Entry 6CZZ (X-ray diffraction, 1.70 A resolution); this record covers chains A and B.

== Chain A (and B) ==
Molecule: Phosphoserine aminotransferase 1, chloroplastic
From: Arabidopsis thaliana
Notes: EC 2.6.1.52; chain B of this document is another copy of the same molecule, construct and numbering; everything in this record applies to it too
UniProt: Q96255 (SERB1_ARATH); residue numbers follow UniProt; this construct covers 72-430
Amino-acid sequence (362 residues; row label = number of the first residue in the row):
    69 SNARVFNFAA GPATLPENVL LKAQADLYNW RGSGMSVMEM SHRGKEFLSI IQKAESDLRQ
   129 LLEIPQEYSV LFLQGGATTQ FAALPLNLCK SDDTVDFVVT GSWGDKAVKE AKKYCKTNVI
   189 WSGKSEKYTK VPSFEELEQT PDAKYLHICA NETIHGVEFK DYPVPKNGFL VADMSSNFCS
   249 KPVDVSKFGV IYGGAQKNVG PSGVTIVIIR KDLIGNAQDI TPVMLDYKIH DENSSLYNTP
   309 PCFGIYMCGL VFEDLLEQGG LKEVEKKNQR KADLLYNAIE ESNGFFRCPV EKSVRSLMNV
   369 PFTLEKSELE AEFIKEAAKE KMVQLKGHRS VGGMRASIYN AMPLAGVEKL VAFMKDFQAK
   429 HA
Disordered / not traced: 69-70
Construct notes: expression tag (69-71)
Glycans and other covalent adducts: pyridoxal phosphate (PLP) linked to Lys265
Bound ions: Na+ near Ala93 (its only coordinating residue here)
Small-molecule neighbours:
  - pyridoxal phosphate / phosphoserine, molecule 1: Ala78, Gly79, Gly144, Ala145, Thr146, Phe149, Trp171, Cys217, Asn219, Thr221, Ile222, Asp241, Ser243, Ser244, Gln264, His396, Arg397, Arg403
  - pyridoxal phosphate / phosphoserine, molecule 2: His110, Arg111, Tyr305, Asn306, Thr307
Swiss-Prot annotation at these positions:
  - binding site (L-glutamate): Arg111
  - binding site (pyridoxal 5'-phosphate): Ala145, Thr146, Trp171, Thr221, Asp241, Gln264, Asn306, Thr307
  - modified residue: Lys265 (N6-(pyridoxal phosphate)lysine)
Reported in the primary citation:
  - binding site for pyridoxal phosphate: Lys265
  - binding site for phosphoserine: His110, Arg111, Trp171, Lys174, His396, Arg397, Arg403
  - conformationally variable residues (loop rearrangement, order/disorder transition): Val391 to Gly401
  - catalytic residues: His396, Arg397 (proposed by the authors, not directly observed)

== How chain A and chain B interact ==
Contacting residue pairs (112; chain A residue first):
  Ala71(A) - Gly102(B)
  Arg72(A) - Tyr96(B)  hydrogen bond (side chain-backbone)
  Arg72(A) - Gly102(B)
  Arg72(A) - Met103(B)
  Arg72(A) - Ser104(B)
  Arg72(A) - Glu107(B)  salt bridge
  Val73(A) - Gly102(B)  hydrogen bond (backbone-backbone)
  Val73(A) - Met103(B)  hydrophobic
  Asn75(A) - Met103(B)
  Asn75(A) - Glu107(B)  hydrogen bond (side chain-backbone)
  Gly79(A) - His110(B)
  Pro80(A) - Met108(B)
  Pro80(A) - His110(B)
  Pro80(A) - Thr307(B)
  Ala81(A) - Glu107(B)
  Thr82(A) - Glu107(B)
  Leu83(A) - Glu107(B)  hydrogen bond (backbone-side chain)
  Glu85(A) - Tyr96(B)  hydrogen bond
  Leu88(A) - Leu95(B)
  Leu88(A) - Met106(B)  hydrophobic
  Leu88(A) - Glu107(B)
  Leu89(A) - Tyr96(B)  hydrophobic
  Ala91(A) - Leu95(B)  hydrophobic
  Gln92(A) - Gln92(B)  hydrogen bond (side chain-backbone)
  Gln92(A) - Leu95(B)
  Leu95(A) - Leu88(B)
  Leu95(A) - Ala91(B)
  Leu95(A) - Gln92(B)
  Tyr96(A) - Arg72(B)  hydrogen bond (backbone-side chain)
  Tyr96(A) - Glu85(B)  hydrogen bond
  Tyr96(A) - Leu88(B)  hydrophobic
  Tyr96(A) - Leu89(B)  hydrophobic
  Asn97(A) - Ala71(B)
  Gly102(A) - Ala71(B)
  Gly102(A) - Arg72(B)
  Gly102(A) - Val73(B)  hydrogen bond (backbone-backbone)
  Met103(A) - Arg72(B)
  Met103(A) - Val73(B)  hydrophobic
  Met103(A) - Asn75(B)
  Ser104(A) - Arg72(B)
  Met106(A) - Leu88(B)  hydrophobic
  Met106(A) - Phe311(B)  hydrophobic
  Met106(A) - Met315(B)  hydrophobic
  Glu107(A) - Arg72(B)  salt bridge
  Glu107(A) - Asn75(B)  hydrogen bond (backbone-side chain)
  Glu107(A) - Ala81(B)
  Glu107(A) - Thr82(B)  hydrogen bond
  Glu107(A) - Leu83(B)  hydrogen bond (side chain-backbone)
  Glu107(A) - Leu88(B)
  Met108(A) - Pro80(B)
  Ser109(A) - Gln392(B)
  His110(A) - Gly79(B)
  His110(A) - Pro80(B)
  Arg111(A) - Arg397(B)
  Gln142(A) - Gln142(B)
  Gln142(A) - Gly143(B)  hydrogen bond (side chain-backbone)
  Gln142(A) - Gly144(B)
  Gln142(A) - Gly271(B)
  Gly143(A) - Gln142(B)  hydrogen bond (backbone-side chain)
  Gly143(A) - Met292(B)
  Gly143(A) - Asn306(B)
  Gly144(A) - Gln142(B)
  Gly144(A) - Asn306(B)
  Thr146(A) - Val291(B)
  Thr146(A) - Met292(B)
  Thr146(A) - Asn306(B)
  Thr147(A) - Met292(B)
  Ala150(A) - Pro290(B)  hydrophobic
  Glu178(A) - Pro290(B)
  Glu178(A) - Val291(B)  hydrogen bond (side chain-backbone)
  Lys181(A) - Asp287(B)
  Lys181(A) - Thr289(B)  hydrogen bond (side chain-backbone)
  Lys181(A) - Pro290(B)
  Lys181(A) - Val291(B)
  Tyr182(A) - Ile288(B)  hydrogen bond (side chain-backbone)
  Tyr182(A) - Thr289(B)
  Tyr182(A) - Pro290(B)
  Gln264(A) - Thr307(B)  hydrogen bond
  Pro269(A) - Met106(B)  hydrophobic
  Ser270(A) - Thr307(B)
  Ser270(A) - Pro308(B)  hydrogen bond (side chain-backbone)
  Ser270(A) - Pro309(B)
  Ser270(A) - Cys310(B)  hydrogen bond (side chain-backbone)
  Gly271(A) - Gln142(B)
  Asp287(A) - Lys181(B)
  Ile288(A) - Tyr182(B)  hydrogen bond (backbone-side chain)
  Ile288(A) - Ile288(B)  hydrophobic
  Thr289(A) - Lys181(B)  hydrogen bond (backbone-side chain)
  Thr289(A) - Tyr182(B)
  Pro290(A) - Ala150(B)  hydrophobic
  Pro290(A) - Glu178(B)
  Pro290(A) - Lys181(B)
  Pro290(A) - Tyr182(B)
  Val291(A) - Thr146(B)
  Val291(A) - Glu178(B)  hydrogen bond (backbone-side chain)
  Val291(A) - Lys181(B)
  Met292(A) - Gly143(B)
  Met292(A) - Thr146(B)
  Met292(A) - Thr147(B)
  Asn306(A) - Gly143(B)
  Asn306(A) - Thr146(B)
  Thr307(A) - Pro80(B)
  Thr307(A) - Gln264(B)  hydrogen bond
  Thr307(A) - Ser270(B)  hydrogen bond (backbone-side chain)
  Pro308(A) - Ser270(B)  hydrogen bond (backbone-side chain)
  Cys310(A) - Ser270(B)  hydrogen bond (backbone-side chain)
  Phe311(A) - Met106(B)  hydrophobic
  Phe311(A) - Phe311(B)  hydrophobic
  Met315(A) - Met106(B)  hydrophobic
  Val391(A) - Met103(B)  hydrophobic
  Gln392(A) - Ser109(B)
  Arg397(A) - Arg111(B)
Interface residues without a listed pair, chain A (60 interface residues in all): Ala77, Ser101, Gly112, Leu293, Tyr305, Pro309
Interface residues without a listed pair, chain B (62 interface residues in all): Ala77, Ala93, Asn97, Ser101, Gly112, Lys265, Pro269, Leu293, Tyr305, Val391

== In short ==
60 residues of chain A and 62 residues of chain B are in contact; the contacts include 27 hydrogen bonds and 2
salt bridges. Polar contacts include Arg72(A)-Glu107(B), Arg72(A)-Tyr96(B) and Asn75(A)-Glu107(B). From the
paper: catalytic residues His396(A) and Arg397(A); a binding site for phosphoserine at His110(A), Arg111(A)
and Trp171(A) among others.
Both chains are Phosphoserine aminotransferase 1, chloroplastic (Arabidopsis thaliana). Entry 6CZZ (Crystal
structure of Arabidopsis thaliana phosphoserine aminotransferase isoform 1 (AtPSAT1) in complex with
PLP-phosphoserine geminal diamine ...) was determined by X-ray diffraction together with 6CZX and 6CZY from
the same study.
